5DGI - chain A; structure by X-ray diffraction, 1.85 A resolution.

[Chain A]
Name: Inositol hexakisphosphate and diphosphoinositol-pentakisphosphate kinase 2
Organism: Homo sapiens
Notes: EC 2.7.4.21, 2.7.4.24
UniProt: O43314 (VIP2_HUMAN); residues 41-366 here = UniProt positions 41-366
Sequence (330 residues; row label = number of the first residue in the row):
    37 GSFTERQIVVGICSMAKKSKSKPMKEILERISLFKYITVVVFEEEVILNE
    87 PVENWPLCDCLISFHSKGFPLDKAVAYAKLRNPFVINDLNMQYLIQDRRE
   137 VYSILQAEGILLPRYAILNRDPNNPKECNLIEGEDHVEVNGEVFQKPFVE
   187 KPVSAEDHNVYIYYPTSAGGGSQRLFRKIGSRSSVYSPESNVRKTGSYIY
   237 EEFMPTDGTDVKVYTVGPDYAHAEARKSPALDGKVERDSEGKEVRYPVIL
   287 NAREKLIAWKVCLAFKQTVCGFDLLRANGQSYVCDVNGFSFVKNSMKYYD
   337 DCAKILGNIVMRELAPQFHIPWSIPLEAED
Unresolved in the structure: 37-41, 360-366
Sequence notes: expression tag (37-40)
Ion coordination: Mg2+ site 1: Ser-68, Phe-70, Ile-73; Mg2+ site 2: Asp-309, Asp-321 (together with ADP); Mg2+ site 3: Asp-321, Asn-323 (together with ADP)
Small-molecule neighbours:
  - 5A2 (3,5-di-methylenebisphosphonate inositol tetrakisphosphate): Lys-53, Lys-54, Ser-102, Lys-103, Glu-192, His-194, Arg-213, Lys-214, Tyr-250, Arg-262, Arg-273, Phe-325, Ser-326, Lys-329
  - ADP (adenosine-5'-diphosphate): Arg-134, Pro-149, Val-185, Lys-187, Ala-191, His-194, Val-196, Ile-198, Leu-211, Glu-237, Glu-238, Phe-239, Met-240, Asp-246, Lys-248, Ser-264, Pro-265, Asp-309, Leu-311, Cys-320, Asp-321, Asn-323
Curated features (UniProtKB/Swiss-Prot):
  - binding site (substrate): Lys-53, Lys-54, Arg-213, Lys-214, Lys-248, Arg-262, Ser-326 to Lys-329
  - binding site (ATP): Arg-134, Lys-187, His-194, Arg-213, Glu-237 to Met-240, Asp-246 to Lys-248, Ser-264, Asp-309, Asp-321 to Asn-323
  - modified residue: Ser-223 (Phosphoserine)
  - mutagenesis: Arg-213 (R213A/K: Reduces enzyme activity by about 99%), Lys-248 (K248A: Loss of enzyme activity), Arg-262 (R262A: Reduces enzyme activity by about 99%)

[In short]
Ligands of chain A: ADP and compound 5A2. The Mg2+ site 1 is built by Ser-68, Phe-70 and Ile-73. Asp-309 and
Asp-321 form the Mg2+ site 2. UniProt lists 10 substrate-binding residues, 16 ATP-binding residues and 3
mutagenesis sites.
Chain A is Inositol hexakisphosphate and diphosphoinositol-pentakisphosphate kinase 2 (Homo sapiens); the
structure, Crystal structure of the catalytic domain of human diphosphoinositol pentakisphosphate kinase 2
(PPIP5K2) in complex with ..., was determined by X-ray diffraction (same publication as 5DGH).
